Entry 8UC0 (electron microscopy, 2.42 A resolution); this record covers chain A.

Chain A:
Molecule: Heme transporter FLVCR1
From: Homo sapiens
Reference sequence: Q9Y5Y0 (FLVC1_HUMAN); numbering as in UniProt (aligned over 1-555)
Amino-acid sequence (555 residues; numbered 1 to 555; the number before each row is that of its first residue):
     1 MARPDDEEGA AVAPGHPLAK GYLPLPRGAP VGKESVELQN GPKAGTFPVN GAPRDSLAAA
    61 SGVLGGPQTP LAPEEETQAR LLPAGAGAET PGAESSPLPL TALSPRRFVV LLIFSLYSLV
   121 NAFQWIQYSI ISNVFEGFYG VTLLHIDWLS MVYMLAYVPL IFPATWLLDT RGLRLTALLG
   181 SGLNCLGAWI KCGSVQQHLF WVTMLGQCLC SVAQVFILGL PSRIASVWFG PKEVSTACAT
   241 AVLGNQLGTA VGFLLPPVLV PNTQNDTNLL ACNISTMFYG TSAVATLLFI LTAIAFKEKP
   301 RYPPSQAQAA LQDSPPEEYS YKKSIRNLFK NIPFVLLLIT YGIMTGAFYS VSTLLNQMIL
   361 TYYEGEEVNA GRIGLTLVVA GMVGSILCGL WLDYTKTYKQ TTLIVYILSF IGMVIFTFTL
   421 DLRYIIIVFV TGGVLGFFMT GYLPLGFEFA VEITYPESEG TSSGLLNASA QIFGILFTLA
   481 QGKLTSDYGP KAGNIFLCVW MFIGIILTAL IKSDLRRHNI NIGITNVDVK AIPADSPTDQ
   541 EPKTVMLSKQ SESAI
Not modelled in the structure: 1-96, 519-555
Reported in the primary citation:
  - conformationally variable residues (helix shift): Gly381, Gly384
  - mutagenesis - Q214A: unchanged growth
  - mutagenesis - W125A, Y153A: decreased growth

In short:
From the paper: W125A and Y153A reduce growth; conformational variability at Gly381 and Gly384.
Chain A is Heme transporter FLVCR1 (Homo sapiens); the structure, Endogenous ligand bound FLVCR1, was
determined by electron microscopy (same publication as 8UBW, 8UBX, 8UBY and 8UBZ).
